8CO6 - chains A and C of the 29 polymer chains in the assembly; structure by electron microscopy, 4.70 A resolution (low resolution: residue-level contacts below are approximate; hydrogen-bond / salt-bridge calls are withheld).

Chain A (and C):
Name: Outer capsid protein VP4
Source organism: Rotavirus A
Notes: chain C of this document is another copy of the same molecule, construct and numbering; everything in this record applies to it too
UniProtKB: A0A1Q2TSK9 (A0A1Q2TSK9_9VIRU); numbering as in UniProt (aligned over 1-776)
Chain sequence (776 residues; each row starts with the number of its first residue):
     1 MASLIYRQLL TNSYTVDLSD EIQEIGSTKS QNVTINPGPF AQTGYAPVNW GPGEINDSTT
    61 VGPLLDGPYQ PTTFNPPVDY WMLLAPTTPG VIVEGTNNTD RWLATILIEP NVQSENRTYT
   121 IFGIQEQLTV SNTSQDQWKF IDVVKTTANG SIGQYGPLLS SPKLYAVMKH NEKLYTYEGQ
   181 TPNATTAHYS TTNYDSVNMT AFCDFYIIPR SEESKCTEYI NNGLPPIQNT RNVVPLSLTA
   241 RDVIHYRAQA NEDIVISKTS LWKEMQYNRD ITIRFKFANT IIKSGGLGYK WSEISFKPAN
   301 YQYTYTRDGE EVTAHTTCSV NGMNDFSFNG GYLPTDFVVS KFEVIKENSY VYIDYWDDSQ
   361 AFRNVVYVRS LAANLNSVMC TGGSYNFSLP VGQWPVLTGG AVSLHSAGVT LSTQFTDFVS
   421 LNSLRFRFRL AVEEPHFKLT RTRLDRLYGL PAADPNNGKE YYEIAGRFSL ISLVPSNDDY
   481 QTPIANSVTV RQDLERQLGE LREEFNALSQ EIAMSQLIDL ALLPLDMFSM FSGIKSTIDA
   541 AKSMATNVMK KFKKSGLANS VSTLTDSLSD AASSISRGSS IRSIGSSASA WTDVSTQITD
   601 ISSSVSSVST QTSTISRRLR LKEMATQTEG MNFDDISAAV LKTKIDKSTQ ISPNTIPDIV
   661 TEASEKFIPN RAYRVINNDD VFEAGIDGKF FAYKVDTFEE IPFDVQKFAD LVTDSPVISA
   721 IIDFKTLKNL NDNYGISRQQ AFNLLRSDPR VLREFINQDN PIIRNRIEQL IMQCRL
Not modelled in the structure: 1, 225-249, 478-493, 597-604 (chain C: 28-63, 246-260, 487-498, 574-582, 594-605)
Differences from the reference sequence: conflict Thr185 (Arg in A0A1Q2TSK9), Met323 (Val in A0A1Q2TSK9), Ser737 (Thr in A0A1Q2TSK9), Arg738 (Lys in A0A1Q2TSK9)

Chain A / chain C interface:
Pairs across the interface (51):
  Gln8(A) - Thr11(C)
  Asn12(A) - Tyr14(C)
  Ile22(A) - Glu21(C)
  Ile22(A) - Ile22(C)
  Gln23(A) - Glu21(C)
  Glu511(A) - Ala572(C)
  Glu511(A) - Ser573(C)
  Ile512(A) - Ala572(C)
  Gln516(A) - Ala571(C)
  Gln516(A) - Ala588(C)
  Asp519(A) - Ser589(C)
  Asp519(A) - Thr713(C)
  Leu520(A) - Leu568(C)
  Leu522(A) - Gln627(C)
  Leu522(A) - Asp714(C)
  Leu523(A) - Leu568(C)
  Leu523(A) - Ala625(C)
  Leu523(A) - Gln627(C)
  Pro524(A) - Ala625(C)
  Pro524(A) - Thr626(C)
  Asp526(A) - Leu10(C)
  Asp526(A) - Thr11(C)
  Met527(A) - Thr11(C)
  Met527(A) - Tyr14(C)
  Phe528(A) - Leu10(C)
  Phe528(A) - Ala558(C)
  Phe528(A) - Val561(C)
  Ala541(A) - Asp17(C)
  Lys542(A) - Asp17(C)
  Ser543(A) - Glu21(C)
  Ala545(A) - Tyr14(C)
  Thr546(A) - Leu18(C)
  Met549(A) - Tyr14(C)
  Lys642(A) - Ser569(C)
  Thr643(A) - Ser569(C)
  Thr643(A) - Ala572(C)
  Asp646(A) - Asp566(C)
  Asp646(A) - Ser569(C)
  Lys647(A) - Ala572(C)
  Lys647(A) - Ser573(C)
  Pro749(A) - Asp714(C)
  Arg750(A) - Leu711(C)
  Arg750(A) - Asp714(C)
  Arg750(A) - Ser715(C)
  Arg750(A) - Pro716(C)
  Arg753(A) - Ser589(C)
  Arg753(A) - Thr713(C)
  Arg753(A) - Asp714(C)
  Glu754(A) - Leu711(C)
  Asn757(A) - Ser586(C)
  Asn757(A) - Ser587(C)
Interface residues without a listed pair, chain A (37 interface residues in all): Thr15, Ser370, Ala513, Ser515, Ser529, Gly533, Met544
Interface residues without a listed pair, chain C (34 interface residues in all): Asn12, Asp20, Leu333, Lys553, Thr565, Lys622, Asp710

In short:
37 residues of chain A face 34 of chain C across their interface.
Both chains are Outer capsid protein VP4 (Rotavirus A). Entry 8CO6 (Subtomogram average of Immature Rotavirus
TLP penton) was determined by electron microscopy, deposited together with 8BP8 and 8COA.
